PDB entry 2VT3 | X-ray diffraction, 2.00 A resolution | chains A and B

== Chain A (and B) ==
Protein: Redox-sensing transcriptional repressor rex
From: Bacillus subtilis
Notes: chain B of this document is another copy of the same molecule, construct and numbering; everything in this record applies to it too
UniProtKB: O05521 (REX_BACSU); residues 1-215 here = UniProt positions 1-215
Chain sequence (215 residues; row label = number of the first residue in the row):
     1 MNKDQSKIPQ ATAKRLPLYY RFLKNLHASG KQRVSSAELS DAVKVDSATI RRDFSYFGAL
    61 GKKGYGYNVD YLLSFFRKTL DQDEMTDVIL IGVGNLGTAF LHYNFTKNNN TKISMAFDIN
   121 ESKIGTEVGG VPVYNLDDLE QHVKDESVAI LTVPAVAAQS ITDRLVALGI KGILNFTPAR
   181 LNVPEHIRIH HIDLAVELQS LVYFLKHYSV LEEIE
Unresolved in the structure: 1-10, 61-65, 84-86, 105-110, 210-215 (chain B: 1-6, 215)
Ligand contacts: ATP (adenosine-5'-triphosphate): Ile91, Gly92, Val93, Gly94, Asn95, Phe117, Asp118, Ile119, Asn120, Lys123, Leu136, Thr152, Val153, Pro154, Ala157, Ile161
Swiss-Prot annotation at these positions:
  - DNA-binding region: Leu18 to Phe57 (H-T-H motif)
  - binding site (NAD(+)): Gly92 to Gly97

== Chain A / chain B interface ==
Pairs across the interface - 65 pairs, chain A then chain B:
  Tyr20(A) with Lys206(B); His207(B), hydrogen bond
  Arg21(A) with Tyr208(B), hydrogen bond
  Lys24(A) with His207(B); Tyr208(B), hydrogen bond (side chain-backbone)
  Arg77(A) with His207(B)
  Leu80(A) with Lys206(B), hydrogen bond (backbone-side chain); His207(B)
  Asp81(A) with His207(B), salt bridge
  Asp83(A) with Lys206(B), hydrogen bond (backbone-side chain)
  Asn95(A) with Asn95(B); Thr98(B), hydrogen bond; Ala99(B)
  Leu96(A) with Leu96(B), hydrophobic; Ala99(B), hydrophobic
  Thr98(A) with Asn95(B)
  Ala99(A) with Asn95(B); Leu96(B)
  Phe100(A) with Leu194(B)
  Tyr103(A) with Phe176(B), hydrogen bond (side chain-backbone); Thr177(B); Pro178(B); Ile192(B); Asp193(B); Leu194(B), hydrogen bond (side chain-backbone); Ala195(B)
  Asn104(A) with Ala195(B)
  Val148(A) with Leu201(B), hydrophobic; Leu205(B), hydrophobic
  Ile150(A) with Leu198(B), hydrophobic
  Lys171(A) with Leu205(B)
  Gly172(A) with Leu201(B); Leu205(B)
  Ile173(A) with Leu201(B)
  Leu174(A) with Leu198(B); Leu201(B)
  Phe176(A) with Leu194(B), hydrophobic
  Arg188(A) with Leu201(B); Phe204(B); Val210(B)
  His190(A) with Glu197(B); Leu201(B)
  Asp193(A) with Tyr103(B), hydrogen bond
  Leu194(A) with Phe100(B), hydrophobic; Tyr103(B), hydrophobic; Phe105(B), hydrophobic; Ile150(B), hydrophobic
  Ala195(A) with Tyr103(B); Phe105(B), hydrophobic
  Glu197(A) with Leu174(B); His190(B), salt bridge
  Leu198(A) with Phe105(B), hydrophobic; Thr111(B); Val148(B), hydrophobic; Leu174(B), hydrophobic
  Ser200(A) with His190(B)
  Leu201(A) with Val148(B), hydrophobic; Gly172(B); Leu174(B), hydrophobic; Arg188(B); His190(B)
  Val202(A) with Thr86(B)
  Phe204(A) with Arg188(B)
  Leu205(A) with Val148(B), hydrophobic; Lys171(B)
Interface residues without a listed pair, chain A (41 interface residues in all): Asp87, Val88, His102, Thr111, Ser147, Pro178, Ile192, Lys206
Interface residues without a listed pair, chain B (41 interface residues in all): Glu84, Val88, His102, Ile113, Ser147, Ile173, Ser200, Val202, Tyr203

== Summary ==
The chain A/chain B interface involves 41 residues from each chain, with 9 hydrogen bonds and 2 salt bridges.
Polar pairs include Asp81(A)-His207(B), Glu197(A)-His190(B) and Tyr20(A)-His207(B). Ligands of chain A: ATP.
UniProt lists 6 NAD+-binding residues on chain A.
Both chains are Redox-sensing transcriptional repressor rex (Bacillus subtilis). Entry 2VT3 (Structure and
functional properties of the Bacillus subtilis transcriptional repressor Rex) was determined by X-ray
diffraction, deposited together with 2VT2.
